3OLG - chain A; structure by X-ray diffraction, 2.30 A resolution.

Chain A:
Molecule: Pancreatic alpha-amylase
Source organism: Homo sapiens
Notes: EC 3.2.1.1
UniProt: P04746 (AMYP_HUMAN); residues 1-496 here correspond to UniProt positions 16-511 (UniProt number = residue number + 15)
Sequence (496 residues; row label = number of the first residue in the row):
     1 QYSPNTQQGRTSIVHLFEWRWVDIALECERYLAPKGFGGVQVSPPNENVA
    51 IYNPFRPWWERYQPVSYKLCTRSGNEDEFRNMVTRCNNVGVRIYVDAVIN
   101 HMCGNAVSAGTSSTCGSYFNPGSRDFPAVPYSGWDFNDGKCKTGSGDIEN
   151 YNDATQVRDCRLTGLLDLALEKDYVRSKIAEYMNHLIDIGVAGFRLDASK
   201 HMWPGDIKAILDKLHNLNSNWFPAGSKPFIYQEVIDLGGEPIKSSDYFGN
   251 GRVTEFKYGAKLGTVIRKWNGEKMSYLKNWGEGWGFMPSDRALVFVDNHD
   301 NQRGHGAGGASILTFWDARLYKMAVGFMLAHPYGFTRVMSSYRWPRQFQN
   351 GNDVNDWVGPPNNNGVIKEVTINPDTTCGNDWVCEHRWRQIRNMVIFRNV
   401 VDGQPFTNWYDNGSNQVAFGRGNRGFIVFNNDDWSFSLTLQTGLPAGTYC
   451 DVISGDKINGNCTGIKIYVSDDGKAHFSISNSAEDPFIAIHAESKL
Unresolved in the structure: 1
Sequence notes: engineered mutation Met287 (Val302 in P04746)
Swiss-Prot annotation at these positions:
  - active site: Asp197 (Nucleophile), Glu233 (Proton donor)
  - binding site (Ca(2+)): Asn100, Arg158, Asp167, His201
  - binding site (chloride): Arg195, Asn298, Arg337
  - site: Asp300 (Transition state stabilizer)
  - modified residue: Gln1 (Pyrrolidone carboxylic acid)
  - glycosylation: Asn461 (N-linked (GlcNAc...) asparagine)
Cystine bridges: Cys28-Cys86, Cys70-Cys115, Cys141-Cys160, Cys378-Cys384, Cys450-Cys462
Covalently attached groups: pyroglutamic acid (PCA) linked to Tyr2
Ion coordination: Ca2+: Asn100, Arg158, Asp167, His201
Small-molecule neighbours:
  - beta-D-glucopyranose / alpha-D-quinovopyranose / alpha-D-glucopyranose / HSD: Trp58, Trp59, Glu60, Tyr62, Gln63, Val98, His101, Gly104, Ala106, Asp147, Tyr151, Leu162, Thr163, Gly164, Leu165, Arg195, Asp197, Ala198, Lys200, His201, Glu233, Ile235, Leu237, Glu240, His299, Asp300, His305, Gly306, Ala307
  - alpha-D-glucopyranose (GLC): Ala318, Lys322, Thr377, Trp388, Gln390
  - pyroglutamic acid (PCA): Ser3, Lys227, Pro228, Phe229, Ile230, Asn250, Gly251, Arg252

In short:
Ligands of chain A: beta-D-glucopyranose / alpha-D-quinovopyranose / alpha-D-glucopyranose / HSD and
alpha-D-glucopyranose. Pyroglutamic acid is covalently linked to Tyr2. Curated annotation (UniProt) lists
active-site residues Asp197 and Glu233, 4 Ca2+-binding residues and 3 chloride-binding residues.
Chain A is Pancreatic alpha-amylase (Homo sapiens); the structure, Structures of human pancreatic
alpha-amylase in complex with acarviostatin III03, was determined by X-ray diffraction (same publication as
3OLD, 3OLE and 3OLI).
